Entry 6N2Z (electron microscopy, 3.00 A resolution); this record covers chains C and D of the 22 polymer chains in the assembly.

[Chain C]
Molecule: ATP synthase subunit alpha
Source organism: Bacillus sp. (strain PS3)
Notes: EC 3.6.3.14
UniProt: A0A0M3VGF9 (A0A0M3VGF9_BACP3); numbering as in UniProt (aligned over 1-502)
Chain sequence (502 residues; row label = number of the first residue in the row):
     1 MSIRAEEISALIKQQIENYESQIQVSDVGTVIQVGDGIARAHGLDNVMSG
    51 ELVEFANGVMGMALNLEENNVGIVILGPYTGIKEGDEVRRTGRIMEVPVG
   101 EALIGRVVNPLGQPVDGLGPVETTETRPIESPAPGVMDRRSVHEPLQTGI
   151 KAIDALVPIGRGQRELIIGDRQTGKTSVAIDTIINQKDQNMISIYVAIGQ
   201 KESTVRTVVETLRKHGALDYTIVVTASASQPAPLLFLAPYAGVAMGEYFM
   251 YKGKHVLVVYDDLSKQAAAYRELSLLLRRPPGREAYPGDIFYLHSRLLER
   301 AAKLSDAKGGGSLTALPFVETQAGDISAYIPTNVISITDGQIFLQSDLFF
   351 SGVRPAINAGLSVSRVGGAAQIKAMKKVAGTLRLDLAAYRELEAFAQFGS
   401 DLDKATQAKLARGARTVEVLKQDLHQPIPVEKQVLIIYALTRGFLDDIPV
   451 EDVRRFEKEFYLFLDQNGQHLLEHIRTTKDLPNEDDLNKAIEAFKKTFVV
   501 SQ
Not modelled in the structure: 1-7, 502
Differences from the reference sequence: conflict Pro132 (Arg in A0A0M3VGF9), Ser193 (Cys in A0A0M3VGF9), Phe463 (Trp in A0A0M3VGF9)
Metal / ion sites: Mg2+: Thr176 (together with ATP)
Small-molecule neighbours: ATP (adenosine-5'-triphosphate): Asp170, Arg171, Gln172, Thr173, Gly174, Lys175, Thr176, Ser177, Gln200, Asp262, Phe349, Arg354, Pro355, Gln422, Asp423, Leu424

[Chain D]
Molecule: ATP synthase subunit beta
Source organism: Bacillus sp. (strain PS3)
Notes: EC 3.6.3.14
UniProt: A0A0M4U1P9 (A0A0M4U1P9_BACP3); residues 1-473 here = UniProt positions 1-473
Chain sequence (473 residues; numbered 1 to 473; the number before each row is that of its first residue):
     1 MTRGRVIQVMGPVVDVKFENGHLPAIYNALKIQHKARNENEVDIDLTLEV
    51 ALHLGDDTVRTIAMASTDGLIRGMEVIDTGAPISVPVGEVTLGRVFNVLG
   101 EPIDLEGDIPADARRDPIHRPAPKFEELATEVEILETGIKVVDLLAPYIK
   151 GGKIGLFGGAGVGKTVLIQELIHNIAQEHGGISVFAGVGERTREGNDLYH
   201 EMKDSGVISKTAMVFGQMNEPPGARMRVALTGLTMAEYFRDEQGQDVLLF
   251 IDNIFRFTQAGSEVSALLGRMPSAVGYQPTLATEMGQLQERITSTAKGSI
   301 TSIQAIYVPADDYTDPAPATTFSHLDATTNLERKLAEMGIYPAVDPLAST
   351 SRALAPEIVGEEHYQVARKVQQTLQRYKELQDIIAILGMDELSDEDKLVV
   401 HRARRIQFFLSQNFHVAEQFTGQPGSYVPVKETVRGFKEILEGKYDHLPE
   451 DAFRLVGRIEEVVEKAKAMGVEV
Not modelled in the structure: 472-473
Metal / ion sites: Mg2+: Thr165 (together with ADP)
Small-molecule neighbours:
  - ADP (adenosine-5'-diphosphate): Gly159, Ala160, Gly161, Val162, Gly163, Lys164, Thr165, Val166, Glu194, Tyr341, Phe414, Ala417, Phe420
  - ATP (adenosine-5'-triphosphate): Ser351, Arg352, Tyr364

[Interface between chain C and chain D]
Contacting residue pairs (91; chain C residue first):
  Gly43(C) - Arg72(D)
  Leu44(C) - Arg72(D)  hydrogen bond (backbone-side chain)
  Asn46(C) - Ile71(D)
  Val47(C) - Ile71(D)
  Met48(C) - Asn40(D)
  Met48(C) - Val42(D)  hydrophobic
  Met48(C) - Gly69(D)
  Met48(C) - Leu70(D)
  Met48(C) - Ile71(D)  hydrophobic
  Ser49(C) - Val9(D)
  Ser49(C) - Thr67(D)
  Ser49(C) - Asp68(D)
  Ser49(C) - Gly69(D)  hydrogen bond (backbone-backbone)
  Ser49(C) - Leu70(D)  hydrogen bond (backbone-backbone)
  Leu64(C) - Val9(D)
  Asn65(C) - Val9(D)
  Asn65(C) - Met10(D)
  Leu66(C) - Gln8(D)
  Leu66(C) - Val9(D)  hydrogen bond (backbone-backbone)
  Leu66(C) - Leu70(D)
  Leu66(C) - Arg72(D)
  Glu67(C) - Gln8(D)
  Glu67(C) - Met10(D)
  Glu67(C) - Arg72(D)  hydrogen bond (backbone-side chain)
  Glu68(C) - Ile7(D)
  Glu68(C) - Gln8(D)
  Asn70(C) - Arg72(D)
  Val71(C) - Arg72(D)
  Arg90(C) - Asn40(D)  hydrogen bond (side chain-backbone)
  Gly92(C) - Asn40(D)
  Ile94(C) - Val42(D)  hydrophobic
  Ile94(C) - Asp68(D)
  Ile94(C) - Gly69(D)
  Glu130(C) - Asp68(D)
  Ala133(C) - Asn219(D)
  Pro134(C) - Thr192(D)
  Gly135(C) - Thr192(D)
  Val136(C) - Thr192(D)
  Val136(C) - Gly195(D)
  Val136(C) - Asn196(D)
  Met137(C) - Val95(D)  hydrophobic
  Met137(C) - Ile103(D)
  Met137(C) - Asp104(D)
  Met137(C) - Tyr199(D)  hydrophobic
  Arg139(C) - Thr192(D)
  Arg139(C) - Arg193(D)
  Arg139(C) - Asn196(D)
  Pro280(C) - Ala266(D)  hydrophobic
  Pro281(C) - Gly276(D)
  Gly282(C) - Gly276(D)
  Arg283(C) - Val275(D)
  Arg283(C) - Pro309(D)
  Arg283(C) - Ala310(D)
  Arg283(C) - Asp312(D)  salt bridge
  Arg283(C) - Asp315(D)  salt bridge
  Gly288(C) - Glu263(D)
  Asp289(C) - Glu263(D)
  Phe291(C) - Met218(D)  hydrophobic
  Phe291(C) - Arg256(D)
  Phe291(C) - Gln259(D)
  Tyr292(C) - Asn219(D)
  Tyr292(C) - Glu220(D)
  Tyr292(C) - Pro221(D)
  Tyr292(C) - Arg225(D)
  Tyr292(C) - Glu263(D)
  Ser295(C) - Met218(D)  hydrogen bond (side chain-backbone)
  Glu299(C) - Arg191(D)
  Glu299(C) - Thr192(D)  hydrogen bond (side chain-backbone)
  Glu299(C) - Arg193(D)
  Glu299(C) - Met218(D)
  Ser327(C) - Ala310(D)
  Ser327(C) - Asp311(D)
  Ala328(C) - Ala310(D)
  Thr332(C) - Ala160(D)
  Thr332(C) - Tyr307(D)  hydrogen bond (backbone-side chain)
  Thr332(C) - Ala310(D)
  Ile335(C) - Ala160(D)
  Ile335(C) - Arg191(D)  hydrogen bond (backbone-side chain)
  Ser336(C) - Ala160(D)
  Ser336(C) - Arg191(D)  hydrogen bond (backbone-side chain)
  Ser336(C) - Met218(D)
  Ser336(C) - Arg256(D)
  Ile337(C) - Arg191(D)  hydrogen bond (backbone-side chain)
  Ile337(C) - Met218(D)  hydrophobic
  Thr338(C) - Arg191(D)  hydrogen bond (backbone-side chain)
  Asp339(C) - Arg191(D)  salt bridge
  Asp339(C) - Arg193(D)  salt bridge
  Leu361(C) - Glu337(D)
  Arg365(C) - Gly161(D)
  Arg365(C) - Arg191(D)
  Val366(C) - Arg193(D)
Other interface residues (no listed pair), chain C (55 interface residues in all): Asp27, Asp45, Gly50, Thr91, Arg140, Ser141, Arg164, Arg296, Ile326, Tyr329, Asn333
Other interface residues (no listed pair), chain D (53 interface residues in all): Gly11, Glu39, Glu41, Leu105, Gly189, Glu194, Asp197, Phe215, Ser262, Pro272, Arg333, Phe420

[In short]
55 residues of chain C face 53 of chain D across their interface, with 13 hydrogen bonds and 4 salt bridges.
Polar contacts include Arg283(C)-Asp312(D), Arg283(C)-Asp315(D) and Asp339(C)-Arg191(D). Chain C binds ATP.
Chain D binds ATP and ADP.
Here chain C is ATP synthase subunit alpha and chain D is ATP synthase subunit beta, both from Bacillus sp.
(strain PS3). Entry 6N2Z (Bacillus PS3 ATP synthase class 2) was determined by electron microscopy, deposited
together with 6N2D, 6N2Y and 6N30.
